Entry 6HWB (X-ray diffraction, 2.60 A resolution); this record covers chains F and G of the 28 polymer chains in the assembly.

[Chain F]
Molecule: Probable proteasome subunit alpha type-7
Organism: Saccharomyces cerevisiae S288C
Notes: EC 3.4.25.1
UniProt: P21242 (PSA7_YEAST); residues -3 to 284 here correspond to UniProt positions 1-288 (UniProt number = residue number + 4)
Chain sequence (288 residues; row label = number of the first residue in the row; numbers below 1 keep their minus sign (Met-3 is residue -3)):
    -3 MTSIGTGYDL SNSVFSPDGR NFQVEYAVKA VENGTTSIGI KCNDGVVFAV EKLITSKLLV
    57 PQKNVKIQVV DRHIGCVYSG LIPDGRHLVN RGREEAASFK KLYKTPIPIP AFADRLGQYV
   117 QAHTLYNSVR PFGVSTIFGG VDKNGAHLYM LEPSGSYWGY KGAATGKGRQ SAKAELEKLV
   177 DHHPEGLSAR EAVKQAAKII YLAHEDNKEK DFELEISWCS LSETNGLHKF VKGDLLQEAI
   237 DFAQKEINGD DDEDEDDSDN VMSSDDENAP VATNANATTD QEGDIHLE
Not modelled in the structure: -3 to 1, 245-284
Curated features (UniProtKB/Swiss-Prot):
  - modified residue: Thr-2 (N-acetylthreonine)

[Chain G]
Molecule: Proteasome subunit alpha type-1
Organism: Saccharomyces cerevisiae S288C
Notes: EC 3.4.25.1
UniProt: P21243 (PSA1_YEAST); residues -8 to 243 here correspond to UniProt positions 1-252 (UniProt number = residue number + 9)
Chain sequence (252 residues; each row starts with the number of its first residue; numbers below 1 keep their minus sign (Met-8 is residue -8)):
    -8 MSGAAAASAA GYDRHITIFS PEGRLYQVEY AFKATNQTNI NSLAVRGKDC TVVISQKKVP
    52 DKLLDPTTVS YIFCISRTIG MVVNGPIPDA RNAALRAKAE AAEFRYKYGY DMPCDVLAKR
   112 MANLSQIYTQ RAYMRPLGVI LTFVSVDEEL GPSIYKTDPA GYYVGYKATA TGPKQQEITT
   172 NLENHFKKSK IDHINEESWE KVVEFAITHM IDALGTEFSK NDLEVGVATK DKFFTLSAEN
   232 IEERLVAIAE QD
Not modelled in the structure: -8 to 1, 243
Metal / ion sites: Mg2+: Thr8, Tyr119, Arg122, Met125

[How chain F and chain G interact]
Pairs across the interface (62; chain F residue first):
  Thr2(F) with His6(G), hydrogen bond (backbone-side chain)
  Gly3(F) with His6(G)
  Tyr4(F) with Arg5(G); His6(G); Tyr21(G)
  Ser9(F) with Arg126(G)
  Val10(F) with His6(G); Gln18(G)
  Phe11(F) with Gln18(G), hydrogen bond (backbone-side chain); Tyr21(G); Ala22(G), hydrophobic; Arg126(G); Pro127(G)
  Ser12(F) with Tyr21(G)
  Pro13(F) with Tyr21(G), hydrophobic; Lys24(G), hydrogen bond (backbone-side chain)
  Asp14(F) with Lys24(G)
  Gly15(F) with Tyr21(G); Ala25(G)
  Lys37(F) with Asp56(G), salt bridge
  Asp110(F) with Arg82(G)
  Gln114(F) with Arg82(G), hydrogen bond (side chain-backbone); Asn83(G); Leu86(G)
  Gln117(F) with Pro79(G); Asp80(G); Asn83(G), hydrogen bond; Arg126(G)
  Thr120(F) with Arg126(G), hydrogen bond (backbone-side chain)
  Leu121(F) with Tyr124(G); Arg126(G); Leu128(G), hydrophobic
  Tyr122(F) with Tyr124(G); Met125(G), hydrophobic
  Ser150(F) with Pro79(G)
  Gly151(F) with Pro79(G)
  Ser152(F) with Ile78(G); Pro79(G)
  Tyr153(F) with Arg82(G), hydrogen bond (backbone-side chain)
  Trp154(F) with Leu55(G), hydrophobic; Thr59(G); Val60(G), hydrophobic; Ser61(G); Tyr62(G); Ile78(G), hydrophobic; Arg82(G)
  Gly155(F) with Leu55(G); Asp56(G), hydrogen bond (backbone-backbone); Thr59(G), hydrogen bond (backbone-side chain)
  Tyr156(F) with Leu54(G); Leu55(G); Asp56(G)
  Lys157(F) with Lys53(G); Leu54(G), hydrogen bond (backbone-backbone); Leu55(G)
  Gly158(F) with Leu54(G)
  Lys169(F) with Leu54(G)
  Leu172(F) with Leu54(G)
  Glu173(F) with Lys53(G); Leu54(G)
  Val176(F) with Leu54(G), hydrophobic
  Asp177(F) with Lys53(G), salt bridge
Also at the interface, not in a pair above, chain F (32 interface residues in all): Tyr145
Also at the interface, not in a pair above, chain G (29 interface residues in all): Asp52, Pro57, Gly129

[Overview]
The interface between chain F and chain G involves 32 residues on one side and 29 on the other, with 10
hydrogen bonds and 2 salt bridges. Polar contacts include Lys37(F)-Asp56(G), Asp177(F)-Lys53(G) and
Thr2(F)-His6(G). Thr8(G), Tyr119(G), Arg122(G) and Met125(G) form the Mg2+ site.
Here chain F is Probable proteasome subunit alpha type-7 and chain G is Proteasome subunit alpha type-1, both
from Saccharomyces cerevisiae S288C. Entry 6HWB (Yeast 20S proteasome in complex with 44b) was determined by
X-ray diffraction (same publication as 6HTB, 6HTC, 6HTD, 6HTP, 6HTR, 6HUB and 30 further entries).
